Entry 7JY9 (electron microscopy, 2.70 A resolution); this record covers chains B and T of the 12 polymer chains in the assembly.

Chain B:
Name: Protein RecA
From: Escherichia coli
UniProt: A0A376NU07 (A0A376NU07_ECOLX); residues 0-333 here correspond to UniProt positions 1-334 (UniProt number = residue number + 1)
Chain sequence (334 residues; each row starts with the number of its first residue; numbering starts at 0):
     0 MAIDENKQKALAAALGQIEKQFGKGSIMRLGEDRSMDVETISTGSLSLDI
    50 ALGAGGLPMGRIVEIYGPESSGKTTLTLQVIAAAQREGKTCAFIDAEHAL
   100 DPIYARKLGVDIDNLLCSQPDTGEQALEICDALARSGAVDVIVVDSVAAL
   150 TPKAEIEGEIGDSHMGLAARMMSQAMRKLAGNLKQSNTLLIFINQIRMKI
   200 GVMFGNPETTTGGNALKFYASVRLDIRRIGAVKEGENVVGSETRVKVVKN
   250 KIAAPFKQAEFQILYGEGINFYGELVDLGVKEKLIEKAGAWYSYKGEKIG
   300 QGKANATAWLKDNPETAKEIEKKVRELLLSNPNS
Disordered / not traced: 0
Ion coordination: Mg2+: Thr73 (together with ATP-gamma-S)
Small-molecule neighbours:
  - ATP-gamma-S (AGS; phosphothiophosphoric acid-adenylate ester), molecule 1: Pro67, Glu68, Ser69, Ser70, Gly71, Lys72, Thr73, Thr74, Glu96, Asp100, Tyr103, Ser240, Tyr264
  - ATP-gamma-S (AGS), molecule 2: Phe217, Lys248, Asn249, Lys250, Ile251, Ala252, Ala253, Pro254
Reported in the primary citation:
  - binding site for the 45-nt DNA strand: Met202, Phe203, Gly204, Asn205, Pro206, Glu207, Arg226 to Lys232, Trp290, Lys297 to Lys302
  - mutagenesis - K286N, K302N: decreased binding to dsDNA (citing earlier work)
  - binding site for the 45-nt DNA strand (chain T): Met202, Lys232, Lys286 to Trp290, Lys297 to Lys302

Chain T:
Molecule: 45-nt DNA strand
Sequence (45 nucleotides; row label = number of the first residue in the row):
     1 GTACTTGCTTAATTGAATTTTTTTTTTTAGGCTGACTCGACACCG
Disordered / not traced: 1-2, 45

Interface between chain B and chain T:
Contacting residue pairs (6; chain B residue first):
  Ser162(B) with DT21(T), base contact; DT22(T), sugar contact
  Met164(B) with DT21(T), base contact; DT22(T), base contact
  Arg169(B) with DT22(T), base contact
  Gly200(B) with DT18(T), base contact
Other interface residues (no listed pair), chain T (4 interface residues in all): DT23

In short:
The chain B/chain T interface involves 4 residues from each chain. Chain B binds ATP-gamma-S. From the paper:
a binding site for the 45-nt DNA strand at Met202(B), Phe203(B) and Gly204(B) among others; K286N and K302N of
chain B reduce binding to dsDNA.
Here chain B is Protein RecA (Escherichia coli) and chain T is a 45-nt DNA strand. Entry 7JY9 (Structure of a
9 base pair RecA-D loop complex) was determined by electron microscopy (same publication as 7JY6, 7JY7 and
7JY8).
